2AD7 - chains A and C of the 4 polymer chains in the assembly; structure by X-ray diffraction, 1.50 A resolution.

[Chain A (and C)]
Protein: Methanol dehydrogenase subunit 1
Source organism: Methylophilus methylotrophus
Notes: EC 1.1.99.8; chain C of this document is another copy of the same molecule, construct and numbering; everything in this record applies to it too
UniProt: P38539 (DHM1_METME); residues 1-571 here correspond to UniProt positions 3-573 (UniProt number = residue number + 2)
Sequence (571 residues; each row starts with the number of its first residue):
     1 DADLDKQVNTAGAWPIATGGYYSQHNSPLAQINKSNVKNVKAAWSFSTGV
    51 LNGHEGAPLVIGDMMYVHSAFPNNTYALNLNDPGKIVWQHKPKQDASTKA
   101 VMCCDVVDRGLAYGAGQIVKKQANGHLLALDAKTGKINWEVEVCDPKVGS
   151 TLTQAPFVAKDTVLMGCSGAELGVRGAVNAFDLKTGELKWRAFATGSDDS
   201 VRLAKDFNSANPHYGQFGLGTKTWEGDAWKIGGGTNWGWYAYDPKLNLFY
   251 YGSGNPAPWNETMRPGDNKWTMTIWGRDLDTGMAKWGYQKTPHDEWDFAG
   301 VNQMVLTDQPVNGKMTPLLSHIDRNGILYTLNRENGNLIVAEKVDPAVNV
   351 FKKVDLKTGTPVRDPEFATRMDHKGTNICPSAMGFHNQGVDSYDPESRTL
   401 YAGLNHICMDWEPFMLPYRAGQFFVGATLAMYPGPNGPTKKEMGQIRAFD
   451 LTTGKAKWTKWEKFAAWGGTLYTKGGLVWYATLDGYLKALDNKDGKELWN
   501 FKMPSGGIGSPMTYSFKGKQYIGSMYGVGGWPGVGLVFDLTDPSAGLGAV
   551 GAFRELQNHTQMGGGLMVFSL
Disulfides: C103-C104, C144-C167, C379-C408
Bound ions: Ca2+: E171, N255, D297 (together with pyrroloquinoline quinone)
Ligand contacts: pyrroloquinoline quinone (PQQ): E55, C103, C104, V107, R109, T153, S168, G169, A170, E171, T235, W237, N255, D297, A299, R324, N387, Q388, W467, G530, W531, P532

[Chain A / chain C interface]
Contacting residue pairs (60; chain A residue first):
  A42(A) - A42(C)  hydrophobic
  A42(A) - F501(C)
  A43(A) - F501(C)
  W44(A) - F501(C)  hydrophobic
  W44(A) - K502(C)
  S45(A) - F501(C)
  S45(A) - K502(C)  hydrogen bond (side chain-backbone)
  S45(A) - M503(C)
  S45(A) - P504(C)
  F46(A) - P504(C)
  S47(A) - P504(C)  hydrogen bond (backbone-backbone)
  S47(A) - Q561(C)
  S47(A) - M562(C)  hydrogen bond (side chain-backbone)
  S47(A) - G563(C)
  T48(A) - Q561(C)
  G49(A) - L51(C)
  G49(A) - M562(C)  hydrogen bond (backbone-backbone)
  L51(A) - G49(C)
  L51(A) - L51(C)  hydrophobic
  Y76(A) - Q561(C)  hydrogen bond
  D82(A) - Y486(C)
  G84(A) - Y486(C)
  G84(A) - K502(C)
  G84(A) - H559(C)
  K85(A) - N558(C)
  I86(A) - Q557(C)
  I86(A) - N558(C)  hydrogen bond (backbone-backbone)
  I86(A) - T560(C)
  Q89(A) - Q557(C)  hydrogen bond (side chain-backbone)
  Q89(A) - N558(C)
  K91(A) - Q561(C)  hydrogen bond
  Y486(A) - D82(C)
  Y486(A) - G84(C)
  F501(A) - A42(C)
  F501(A) - A43(C)
  F501(A) - W44(C)  hydrophobic
  F501(A) - S45(C)
  K502(A) - W44(C)
  K502(A) - S45(C)  hydrogen bond (backbone-side chain)
  M503(A) - S45(C)
  P504(A) - S45(C)
  P504(A) - F46(C)
  P504(A) - S47(C)  hydrogen bond (backbone-backbone)
  P504(A) - Y526(C)
  Y526(A) - P504(C)
  Q557(A) - I86(C)
  Q557(A) - Q89(C)  hydrogen bond (backbone-side chain)
  N558(A) - K85(C)
  N558(A) - I86(C)  hydrogen bond (backbone-backbone)
  N558(A) - Q89(C)
  H559(A) - G84(C)
  H559(A) - K85(C)
  Q561(A) - S47(C)
  Q561(A) - T48(C)
  Q561(A) - Y76(C)  hydrogen bond
  Q561(A) - Q89(C)
  Q561(A) - K91(C)  hydrogen bond
  M562(A) - S47(C)  hydrogen bond (backbone-side chain)
  M562(A) - G49(C)  hydrogen bond (backbone-backbone)
  G563(A) - S47(C)
Interface residues without a listed pair, chain A (35 interface residues in all): K41, V50, P83, S505, L536, T560, M567
Interface residues without a listed pair, chain C (34 interface residues in all): K41, V50, P83, S505, M567

[In short]
35 residues of chain A and 34 residues of chain C are in contact; the contacts include 16 hydrogen bonds.
Among the polar pairs are S45(A)-K502(C), S47(A)-M562(C) and Y76(A)-Q561(C). Ligands of chain A:
pyrroloquinoline quinone. E171(A), N255(A) and D297(A) coordinate Ca2+.
Both chains are Methanol dehydrogenase subunit 1 (Methylophilus methylotrophus). Entry 2AD7 (crystal structure
of methanol dehydrogenase from M. W3A1 (form C) in the presence of methanol) was determined by X-ray
diffraction together with 2AD6 and 2AD8 from the same study.
